Entry 6E8C (X-ray diffraction, 2.12 A resolution); this record covers chains A and B of the 3 polymer chains in the assembly.

== Chain A ==
Molecule: Double homeobox protein 4
Organism: Homo sapiens
Notes: fragment: Homeobox 1 and 2, residues 16-155
Reference sequence: Q9UBX2 (DUX4_HUMAN); residues 16-155 here = UniProt positions 16-155
Amino-acid sequence (141 residues; numbered 15 to 155; the number before each row is that of its first residue):
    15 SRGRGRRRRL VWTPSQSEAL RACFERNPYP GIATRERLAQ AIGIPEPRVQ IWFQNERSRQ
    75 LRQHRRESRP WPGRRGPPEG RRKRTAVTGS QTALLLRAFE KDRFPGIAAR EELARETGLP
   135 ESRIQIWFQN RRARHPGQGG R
Not modelled in the structure: 15, 151-155
Sequence notes: expression tag (15)
Modified positions: Cys37 (s,S-(2-hydroxyethyl)thiocysteine; CME)
Curated features (UniProtKB/Swiss-Prot):
  - DNA-binding region: Gly19 to His78 (Homeobox 1), Gly94 to Gly153 (Homeobox 2)
  - mutagenesis: Arg20 (R20A: Decreased DNA binding affinity), Arg23 (R23A: Mildly decreased DNA binding affinity), Trp26 (W26A: No effect on DNA binding affinity), Asn69 (N69A: Mildly decreased DNA binding affinity), Arg95 (R95A: Decreased DNA binding affinity; R95A: No effect on DNA binding affinity), Arg96 (R96A: Decreased DNA binding affinity), Lys97 (K97A: Decreased DNA binding affinity), Arg98 (R98A: Decreased DNA binding affinity), Gln143 (Q143E: Decreased DNA binding affinity), Asn144 (N144A: Decreased DNA binding affinity; N144E: Decreased DNA binding affinity), Arg145 (R145E: Altered sequence specificity, with increased affinity for the DNA sequence 5'-TAATCTAATTA-3'), Ala147 (A147S: Altered sequence specificity, with increased affinity for the DNA sequence 5'-TAATCTAATTA-3'), 1 further mutagenesis entry in UniProt
What the authors report for this chain:
  - binding site for the 17-nt DNA strand (chain B): Arg20, Arg23, Trp26, Ile65, Asn69, Arg73
  - binding site for the 17-nt DNA strand: Ser72, Arg79, Arg88, Arg95, Arg98, Ile140, Asn144, Arg148
  - contacts within the chain: Arg21-Glu135 (salt bridge), Phe38-Trp85 (hydrophobic contact), Pro42-Trp85 (hydrophobic contact), Tyr43-Trp85 (hydrogen bond), Thr48-Glu93 (hydrogen bond), Glu60-Arg96, Glu70-Arg73 (salt bridge), Gln74-Trp85 (hydrophobic contact), His78-Trp85 (hydrophobic contact)
  - specificity-determining residues: Arg145, Ala147, Arg148
  - mutagenesis - R145E/A147S: decreased binding to N2 site
  - mutagenesis - R145E, A147S: increased binding to 5'-TAATCTAATTA-3'

== Chain B ==
Molecule: 17-nt DNA strand
Sequence (17 nucleotides; numbered 1 to 17; the number before each row is that of its first residue):
     1 GCGTAATCTA ATCAACA

== How chain A and chain B interact ==
Contacting residue pairs - 33 pairs, chain A then chain B:
  Arg16(A) with DC8(B), phosphate contact
  Arg20(A) with DA5(B), base contact; DA6(B), hydrogen bond to the base; DT7(B), phosphate contact
  Arg21(A) with DA6(B), phosphate contact; DT7(B), salt bridge to the phosphate
  Arg22(A) with DA6(B), phosphate contact
  Arg23(A) with DG3(B), base contact; DT4(B), hydrogen bond to the base; DA5(B), hydrogen bond to the sugar; DA6(B), phosphate contact
  Leu24(A) with DA5(B), hydrogen bond to the phosphate; DA6(B), hydrogen bond to the phosphate
  Trp26(A) with DA5(B), hydrogen bond to the phosphate
  Arg62(A) with DA6(B), salt bridge to the phosphate
  Ile65(A) with DA6(B), base contact; DT7(B), base contact
  Trp66(A) with DA5(B), phosphate contact
  Asn69(A) with DA5(B), base contact; DA6(B), hydrogen bond to the base
  Arg73(A) with DT4(B), sugar contact; DA5(B), salt bridge to the phosphate
  Arg95(A) with DC13(B), hydrogen bond to the base
  Arg98(A) with DA15(B), base contact
  Phe118(A) with DC8(B), phosphate contact; DT9(B), phosphate contact
  Arg124(A) with DT7(B), salt bridge to the phosphate
  Gln139(A) with DT7(B), hydrogen bond to the phosphate
  Gln143(A) with DC8(B), base contact; DT9(B), base contact
  Arg146(A) with DC8(B), salt bridge to the phosphate; DT9(B), salt bridge to the phosphate
  Arg148(A) with DT12(B), hydrogen bond to the base
Interface residues without a listed pair, chain A (21 interface residues in all): Gly17
Interface residues without a listed pair, chain B (12 interface residues in all): DA14, DC16

== In short ==
Chain A and chain B form an interface of 21 and 12 residues respectively, with 10 hydrogen bonds and 6 salt
bridges. Among the polar pairs are Arg20(A)-DA6(B), Arg23(A)-DT4(B) and Asn69(A)-DA6(B). From the paper: a
binding site for the 17-nt DNA strand at Ser72(A), Arg79(A) and Arg88(A) among others; R145E and A147S of
chain A increase binding to 5'-TAATCTAATTA-3'.
Here chain A is Double homeobox protein 4 (Homo sapiens) and chain B is a 17-nt DNA strand. Entry 6E8C
(Crystal structure of the double homeodomain of DUX4 in complex with DNA) was determined by X-ray diffraction.
